PDB entry 7LTF | X-ray diffraction, 2.20 A resolution | chains A and B of the 4 polymer chains in the assembly

Chain A:
Molecule: TP-methylase family protein
Organism: Shewanella oneidensis
Reference sequence: Q8EGW3 (Q8EGW3_SHEON); numbering as in UniProt (aligned over 1-263)
Chain sequence (263 residues; row label = number of the first residue in the row):
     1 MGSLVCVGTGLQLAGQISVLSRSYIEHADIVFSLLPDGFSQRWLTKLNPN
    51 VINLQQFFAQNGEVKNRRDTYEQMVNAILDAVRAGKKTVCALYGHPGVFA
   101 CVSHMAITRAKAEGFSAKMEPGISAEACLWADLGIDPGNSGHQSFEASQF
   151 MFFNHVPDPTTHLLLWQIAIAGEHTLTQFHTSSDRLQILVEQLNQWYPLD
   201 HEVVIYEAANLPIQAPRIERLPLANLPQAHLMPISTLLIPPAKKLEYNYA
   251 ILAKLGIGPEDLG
Unresolved in the structure: 1
Sequence notes: engineered mutation F58 (Tyr in Q8EGW3)
Reported in the primary citation:
  - mutagenesis - R67K (100-fold), Y71F (100-fold), Y93F: decreased catalytic activity
  - mutagenesis - Y93F (3.8-fold): decreased binding to SAM
  - mutagenesis - R67A: abolished catalytic activity
  - catalytic residues: R67, Y71

Chain B:
Molecule: LigA domain-containing protein
Organism: Shewanella oneidensis
Reference sequence: Q8EGW2 (Q8EGW2_SHEON); numbering as in UniProt (aligned over 1-71)
Chain sequence (71 residues; row label = number of the first residue in the row):
     1 MSGLSDFFTQLGQDAQLMEDYKQNPEAVMRAHGLTDEQINAVMTGDMEKL
    51 KTLSGDSSYQSYLVISHGNGD
Unresolved in the structure: 1-2
Modified positions: L63 (N-methylleucine; MLE); I65 (N-methyl-isoleucine; IML)

Interface between chain A and chain B:
Residue-residue contacts (81; chain A residue first):
  L13(A) with F8(B), hydrophobic; T9(B); G12(B)
  A14(A) with T9(B); Q13(B)
  G15(A) with G12(B)
  L34(A) with L63(B); I65(B)
  L35(A) with Y59(B), hydrogen bond (backbone-side chain); L63(B)
  P36(A) with S61(B), hydrogen bond (backbone-side chain); L63(B)
  D37(A) with K51(B); Y59(B)
  G38(A) with D56(B); Y59(B)
  F39(A) with S5(B); F8(B), hydrophobic; S54(B); D56(B)
  Q41(A) with Y59(B), hydrogen bond
  R42(A) with S5(B); S54(B), hydrogen bond (side chain-backbone); D56(B), salt bridge
  W43(A) with T9(B)
  K46(A) with D6(B), salt bridge
  N53(A) with Y59(B)
  Q55(A) with Y59(B); Q60(B); S61(B); Y62(B), hydrogen bond (side chain-backbone); L63(B)
  F58(A) with Y62(B); V64(B)
  R67(A) with Y62(B); V64(B); S66(B), hydrogen bond (side chain-backbone); H67(B)
  R68(A) with H67(B); N69(B); G70(B), hydrogen bond (side chain-backbone); D71(B), hydrogen bond (side chain-backbone)
  Y71(A) with V64(B), hydrogen bond (side chain-backbone); I65(B); S66(B), hydrogen bond (side chain-backbone)
  Y93(A) with L63(B), hydrogen bond (side chain-backbone); I65(B)
  F99(A) with I65(B); S66(B), hydrogen bond (backbone-side chain)
  A100(A) with I65(B); S66(B)
  C101(A) with I65(B), hydrogen bond (backbone-backbone)
  V102(A) with I65(B)
  E146(A) with G68(B)
  Q149(A) with G68(B)
  F152(A) with N69(B)
  F153(A) with G68(B); N69(B)
  Q167(A) with V64(B); I65(B); S66(B), hydrogen bond
  I170(A) with Y62(B); V64(B), hydrophobic
  H174(A) with N69(B), hydrogen bond (backbone-side chain)
  L176(A) with H67(B); N69(B)
  Q178(A) with Y62(B)
  F179(A) with Y62(B), hydrogen bond (backbone-side chain)
  P212(A) with F8(B); L11(B), hydrophobic; G12(B); M18(B), hydrophobic
  I213(A) with F8(B), hydrophobic; L11(B), hydrophobic; Y21(B); V42(B), hydrophobic; M47(B), hydrophobic; L50(B), hydrophobic
  Q214(A) with M47(B)
  P233(A) with Y62(B), hydrophobic; L63(B)
Other interface residues (no listed pair), chain A (42 interface residues in all): R22, L92, S148, L211
Other interface residues (no listed pair), chain B (30 interface residues in all): L4, F7

Summary:
The interface between chain A and chain B involves 42 residues on one side and 30 on the other, with 16
hydrogen bonds and 2 salt bridges. Polar pairs include R42(A)-D56(B), K46(A)-D6(B) and L35(A)-Y59(B). The
paper reports catalytic residues R67(A) and Y71(A); R67K, Y71F and Y93F of chain A reduce catalytic activity.
Here chain A is TP-methylase family protein and chain B is LigA domain-containing protein, both from
Shewanella oneidensis. Entry 7LTF (Structure of the alpha-N-methyltransferase (SonM mutant Y58F) and RiPP
precursor (SonA) heteromeric complex (no cofactor)) was determined by X-ray diffraction, deposited together
with 7LTC, 7LTE, 7LTH, 7LTR and 7LTS.
